PDB entry 9B1Y | electron microscopy, 2.47 A resolution | chains Y and b of the 51 polymer chains in the assembly

== Chain Y ==
Molecule: 23S rRNA
Source organism: Mycolicibacterium smegmatis
Sequence (3038 nucleotides; row label = number of the first residue in the row; note: 81 numbers in that range are skipped by the numbering (no residue carries them; nothing is unmodelled there)):
     2 AAGUGUUUAAGGGCGCAUGGUGGAUGCCUUGGCACUGGGAGCCGAUGAAG
    52 GACGUAGGAGGCUGCGAUAAGCCUCGGGGAGCUGUCAACCGAGCGUUGAU
   102 CCGAGGAUGUCCGAAUGGGGAAACCCGGCACGAGUGAUGUCGUGUCACCA
   152 GGCGCUGAAUAUAUAGGCGUCUGGGGGGAACGCGGGGAAGUGAAACAUCU
   202 CAGUACCCGUAGGAAGAGAAAACAAAAUGUGAUUCCGUGAGUAGUGGCGA
   252 GCGAAAGCGGAGGAUGGCUAAACCGUAUGCAUGUGAUACCGGGUAGGGGU
   302 UGUGUGUGCGGGGUUGUGGGACCUAUCUUUCCGGCUCUACCUGGCUGGAG
   352 GGCAGUGAGAAAAUGUUGUGGUUAGCGGAAAUGGCUUGGGAUGGCCUGCC
   402 GUAGACGGUGAGAGCCCGGUACGUGAAAACCCGACGUCUGUCUUGAUGGU
   452 GUUCCCGAGUAGCAGCGGGCCCGUGGAAUCUGCUGUGAAUCUGCCGGGAC
   502 CACCCGGUAAGCCUGAAUACUUCCCAGUGACCGAUAGCGGAUUAGUACCG
   552 UGAGGGAAUGGUGAAAAGUACCCCGGGAGGGGAGUGAAAGAGUACCUGAA
   602 ACCGUGCGCUUACAAUCCGUCAGAGCCCUCGACGUGUCGUGGGGUGAUGG
   652 CGUGCCUUUUGAAGAAUGAGCCUGCGAGUCAGGGACAUGUCGCGAGGUUA
   702 ACCCGGGUGGGGUAGCCGCAGCGAAAGCGAGUCUGAAUAGGGCGUAUCCA
   752 CACAAGAGUGUGUGGUGUAGUGGUGUGUUCUGGACCCGAAGCGGAGUGAU
   802 CUACCCAUGGCCAGGGUGAAGCGCGGGUAAGACCGCGUGGAGGCCCGAAC
   852 CCACUUAGGUUGAAGACUGAGGGGAUGAGCUGUGGGUAGGGGUGAAAGGC
   902 CAAUCAAACUCCGUGAUAGCUGGUUCUCCCCGAAAUGCAUUUAGGUGCAG
   952 CGUCGCAUGUUUCUUGCCGGAGGUAGAGCUACUGGAUGGCCGAUGGGCCC
  1002 CACAGGGUUACUGACGUCAGCCAAACUCCGAAUGCCGGUAAGUCCAAGAG
  1052 UGCGGCAGUGAGACGGCGGGGGAUAAGCUCCGUGCGUCGAGAGGGAAACA
  1102 GCCCAGAUCGCCGGCUAAGGCCCCUAAGCGUGUGCUAAGUGGAAAAGGAU
  1152 GUGCAGUCGCGAAGACAACCAGGAGGUUGGCUUAGAAGCAGCCACCCUUG
  1202 AAAGAGUGCGUAAUAGCUCACUGGUCAAGUGAUUGUGCGCCGAUAAUGUA
  1252 GCGGGGCUCAAGCACACCGCCGAAGCCGCGGCAGCCAACGUGUUGGCUGG
  1302 GUAGGGGAGCGUCCUGCAUCCGGUGAAGCCGCCGAGUGAUCGAGUGGUGG
  1352 AGGGUGUGGGAGUGAGAAUGCAGGCAUGAGUAGCGAUUAGGCAAGUGAGA
  1402 ACCUUGCCCGCCGAAAGACCAAGGGUUCCUGGGCCAGGCCAGUCCGCCCA
  1452 GGGUGAGUCGGGACCUAAGGCGAGGCCGACAGGCGUAGUCGAUGGACAAC
  1502 GGGUUGAUAUUCCCGUACCCGUGUAUGUGCGUCCAUGAUGAAUCAGCGGU
  1552 ACUAACCAUCCAAAACCACCGUGACCGCACCUUUCGGGGUGUGGCGUUGG
  1602 UGGGGCUGCAUGGGACCUUCGUUGGUAGUAGUCAAGCGAUGGGGUGACGC
  1652 AGGAAGGUAGCCGUACCGGUCAGUGGUAAUACCGGGGUAAGCCUGUAGGG
  1702 AGUCAGAUAGGUAAAUCCGUCUGGCAUAUAUCCUGAGAGGUGAUGCAUAG
  1752 CCGAGUGAGGCGAAUUCGGUGAUCCUAUGCUGCCGAGAAAAGCCUCUAGC
  1802 GAGGACAUACACGGCCCGUACCCCAAACCAACACAGGUGGUCAGGUAGAG
  1852 AAUACUAAGGCGUACGAGUGAACUAUGGUUAAGGAACUCGGCAAAAUGCC
  1902 CCCGUAACUUCGGGAGAAGGGGGACCCACAUGGCGUGUAAGCCUUUACGG
  1952 CCCAAGCGUGAGUGGGUGGCACAAACCAGUGAGAAGCGACUGUUUACUAA
  2002 AAACACAGGUCCGUGCGAAGUCGCAAGACGAUGUAUACGGACUGACGCCU
  2052 GCCCGGUGCUGGAAGGUUAAGAGGACCCGUUAACUCCCUUUGGGGGUGAA
  2102 GCGGAGAAUUUAAGCCCCAGUAAACGGCGGUGGUAACUAUAACCAUCCUA
  2152 AGGUAGCGAAAUUCCUUGUCGGGUAAGUUCCGACCUGCACGAAUGGCGUA
  2202 ACGACUUCUCAACUGUCUCAACCAUAGACUCGGCGAAAUUGCACUACGAG
  2252 UAAAGAUGCUCGUUACGCGCGGCAGGACGAAAAGACCCCGGGACCUUCAC
  2302 UACAACUUGGUAUUGGUGCUCGAU
  2407 CGUAUUGGGCCUCUAACCUCGGACCGUAUAUCCGGUUCAGGGACAGUGCC
  2457 UGGUGGGUAGUUUAACUGGGGCGGUUGCCUCCUAAAAUGUAACGGAGGCG
  2507 CCCAAAGGUUCCCUCAACCUGGACGGCAAUCAGGUGUUGAGUGUAAGUGC
  2557 ACAAGGGAGCUUGACUGCGAGACGGACAUGUCGAGCAGGGACGAAAGUCG
  2607 GGACUAGUGAUCCGGCACCUCUGAGUGGAAGGGGUGUCGCUCAACGGAUA
  2657 AAAGGUACCCCGGGGAUAACAGGCUGAUCUUCCCCAAGAGUCCAUAUCGA
  2707 CGGGAUGGUUUGGCACCUCGAUGUCGGCUCGUCGCAUCCUGGGGCUGGAG
  2757 CAGGUCCCAAGGGUUGGGCUGUUCGCCCAUUAAAGCGGCACGCGAGCUGG
  2807 GUUUAGAACGUCGUGAGACAGUUCGGUCUCUAUCCGCCGCGCGCGUCAGA
  2857 AGCUUGAGGAAACCUGUCCCUAGUACGAGAGGACCGGGACGGACGAACCU
  2907 CUGGUAUACCAGUUGUCCCACCAGGGGCACGGCUGGAUAGCCACGUUCGG
  2957 ACAGGAUAACCGCUGAAAGCAUCUAAGCGGGAAACCUCUUCCAAGACCAG
  3007 GCUUCUCACCCUCUAGGAGGGAUAAGGCCCCCCGCAGACCACGGGAUUGA
  3057 UAGACCAGACCUGGAAGCCUAGUAAUAGGUGCAGGGAACUGGCACUAACC
  3107 GGCCGAAAACUUAC
Ion coordination: Mg2+ site 1: G13, G14, U611; Mg2+ site 2: G77, G78; Mg2+ site 3: A105, G106; Mg2+ site 4 near G106 (its only coordinating residue here); Mg2+ site 5: U109, G110; Mg2+ site 6 near U117 (its only coordinating residue here); Mg2+ site 7 near G153 (its only coordinating residue here); Mg2+ site 8: U163, A164; Mg2+ site 9 near G176 (its only coordinating residue here); Mg2+ site 10: G191, U2467; Mg2+ site 11: U192, U201, C202; Mg2+ site 12: G193, A194; 308 more Mg2+ sites not listed

== Chain b ==
Molecule: Large ribosomal subunit protein uL4
Source organism: Mycolicibacterium smegmatis
Reference sequence: A0QSD2 (RL4_MYCS2); residues 2-210 here = UniProt positions 2-210
Amino-acid sequence (209 residues; each row starts with the number of its first residue):
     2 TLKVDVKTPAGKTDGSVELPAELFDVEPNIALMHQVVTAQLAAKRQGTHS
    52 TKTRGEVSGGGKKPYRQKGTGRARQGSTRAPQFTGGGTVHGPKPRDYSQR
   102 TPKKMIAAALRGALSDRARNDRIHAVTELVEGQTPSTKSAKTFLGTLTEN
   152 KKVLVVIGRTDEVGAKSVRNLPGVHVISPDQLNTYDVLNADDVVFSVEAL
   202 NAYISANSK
Ion coordination: Mg2+: Ala-81, Pro-82, Gln-83, Phe-84

== Chain Y / chain b interface ==
Residue-residue contacts (129):
  C34(Y) / Ser-51(b)  sugar contact
  C34(Y) / Lys-53(b)  sugar contact
  A35(Y) / Thr-49(b)  hydrogen bond to the base
  A35(Y) / Ser-51(b)  sugar contact
  A35(Y) / Pro-95(b)  sugar contact
  C36(Y) / Thr-49(b)  sugar contact
  C400(Y) / Lys-139(b)  phosphate contact
  C401(Y) / Lys-139(b)  salt bridge to the phosphate
  G402(Y) / Thr-138(b)  hydrogen bond to the base
  G402(Y) / Lys-139(b)  salt bridge to the phosphate
  G402(Y) / Asn-171(b)  hydrogen bond to the base
  G402(Y) / Leu-172(b)  base contact
  U403(Y) / Pro-136(b)  sugar contact
  U403(Y) / Thr-138(b)  sugar contact
  U403(Y) / Lys-167(b)  hydrogen bond to the base
  A404(Y) / Thr-138(b)  phosphate contact
  A404(Y) / Arg-170(b)  salt bridge to the phosphate
  A404(Y) / Asn-171(b)  hydrogen bond to the phosphate
  G405(Y) / Asn-171(b)  sugar contact
  G405(Y) / Pro-173(b)  sugar contact
  A422(Y) / Arg-170(b)  sugar contact
  U529(Y) / Gln-47(b)  hydrogen bond to the sugar
  G530(Y) / Gln-47(b)  hydrogen bond to the sugar
  G530(Y) / Thr-49(b)  hydrogen bond to the base
  A531(Y) / Leu-42(b)  base contact
  A531(Y) / Lys-45(b)  base contact
  A531(Y) / Arg-46(b)  hydrogen bond to the base
  A531(Y) / Gln-47(b)  hydrogen bond to the phosphate
  C532(Y) / Arg-46(b)  salt bridge to the phosphate
  C532(Y) / His-50(b)  salt bridge to the phosphate
  U536(Y) / Thr-85(b)  sugar contact
  A537(Y) / Gly-86(b)  hydrogen bond to the phosphate
  C539(Y) / Lys-53(b)  salt bridge to the phosphate
  G540(Y) / Val-58(b)  phosphate contact
  G540(Y) / Ser-59(b)  hydrogen bond to the base
  G556(Y) / Gly-61(b)  phosphate contact
  G557(Y) / Gly-60(b)  phosphate contact
  G557(Y) / Gly-61(b)  hydrogen bond to the phosphate
  G677(Y) / Val-90(b)  phosphate contact
  A678(Y) / Val-90(b)  phosphate contact
  U680(Y) / His-91(b)  hydrogen bond to the base
  C681(Y) / Arg-96(b)  hydrogen bond to the sugar
  A682(Y) / Arg-96(b)  salt bridge to the phosphate
  C692(Y) / Asn-30(b)  phosphate contact
  G693(Y) / Asn-30(b)  hydrogen bond to the phosphate
  G693(Y) / Met-106(b)  sugar contact
  C694(Y) / Lys-105(b)  hydrogen bond to the sugar
  G698(Y) / Lys-105(b)  salt bridge to the phosphate
  U699(Y) / Lys-104(b)  sugar contact
  U699(Y) / Lys-105(b)  salt bridge to the phosphate
  U700(Y) / Arg-101(b)  salt bridge to the phosphate
  U700(Y) / Pro-103(b)  phosphate contact
  U700(Y) / Lys-104(b)  salt bridge to the phosphate
  G706(Y) / Arg-160(b)  hydrogen bond to the sugar
  G706(Y) / Gln-182(b)  base contact
  G708(Y) / His-176(b)  hydrogen bond to the base
  G708(Y) / Ile-178(b)  base contact
  G708(Y) / Gln-182(b)  hydrogen bond to the sugar
  G708(Y) / Asn-184(b)  base contact
  G708(Y) / Asp-187(b)  hydrogen bond to the base
  U709(Y) / Gln-41(b)  hydrogen bond to the base
  U709(Y) / Ala-44(b)  base contact
  U709(Y) / Lys-45(b)  base contact
  U709(Y) / Gln-182(b)  phosphate contact
  G710(Y) / Ile-107(b)  phosphate contact
  G710(Y) / Asp-181(b)  hydrogen bond to the sugar
  G710(Y) / Gln-182(b)  sugar contact
  G773(Y) / Arg-101(b)  hydrogen bond to the phosphate
  G773(Y) / Pro-103(b)  sugar contact
  G774(Y) / Gln-36(b)  base contact
  G774(Y) / Arg-101(b)  salt bridge to the phosphate
  G774(Y) / Thr-102(b)  sugar contact
  G774(Y) / Pro-103(b)  sugar contact
  U775(Y) / Gln-36(b)  hydrogen bond to the sugar
  U775(Y) / Gln-100(b)  phosphate contact
  U775(Y) / Arg-101(b)  phosphate contact
  G776(Y) / Gln-100(b)  phosphate contact
  C786(Y) / His-91(b)  phosphate contact
  C787(Y) / His-91(b)  salt bridge to the phosphate
  C788(Y) / Arg-55(b)  salt bridge to the phosphate
  C788(Y) / Gln-76(b)  sugar contact
  C788(Y) / Pro-82(b)  sugar contact
  C788(Y) / Gln-83(b)  sugar contact
  G789(Y) / Arg-55(b)  salt bridge to the phosphate
  G789(Y) / Lys-64(b)  hydrogen bond to the phosphate
  G789(Y) / Gln-68(b)  sugar contact
  G789(Y) / Arg-75(b)  base contact
  G789(Y) / Gln-76(b)  sugar contact
  G789(Y) / Gly-77(b)  phosphate contact
  G789(Y) / Ser-78(b)  phosphate contact
  A790(Y) / Lys-64(b)  salt bridge to the phosphate
  A790(Y) / Gln-68(b)  hydrogen bond to the sugar
  A790(Y) / Gly-77(b)  phosphate contact
  U911(Y) / Lys-63(b)  salt bridge to the phosphate
  C912(Y) / Lys-63(b)  phosphate contact
  C913(Y) / Gly-62(b)  phosphate contact
  G916(Y) / Thr-54(b)  hydrogen bond to the base
  G916(Y) / Arg-55(b)  hydrogen bond to the sugar
  G916(Y) / Gly-56(b)  phosphate contact
  G916(Y) / Arg-80(b)  salt bridge to the phosphate
  U922(Y) / Arg-75(b)  hydrogen bond to the base
  C1318(Y) / Tyr-186(b)  phosphate contact
  G1359(Y) / His-35(b)  hydrogen bond to the sugar
  G1360(Y) / His-35(b)  sugar contact
  G1361(Y) / Arg-46(b)  hydrogen bond to the sugar
  G1363(Y) / His-50(b)  salt bridge to the phosphate
  G1363(Y) / Thr-52(b)  base contact
  A1369(Y) / Gln-83(b)  base contact
  U1370(Y) / Gly-72(b)  base contact
  U1370(Y) / Arg-73(b)  hydrogen bond to the base
  G1371(Y) / Ala-74(b)  phosphate contact
  G1371(Y) / Gln-83(b)  hydrogen bond to the sugar
  C1372(Y) / Gln-83(b)  sugar contact
  C1372(Y) / Phe-84(b)  sugar contact
  C1372(Y) / Thr-85(b)  hydrogen bond to the sugar
  A1373(Y) / Thr-85(b)  sugar contact
  A2283(Y) / Gly-70(b)  phosphate contact
  A2283(Y) / Gly-72(b)  phosphate contact
  A2284(Y) / Lys-69(b)  sugar contact
  A2284(Y) / Gly-70(b)  hydrogen bond to the phosphate
  A2284(Y) / Gly-72(b)  phosphate contact
  A2284(Y) / Arg-75(b)  base contact
  G2285(Y) / Lys-69(b)  phosphate contact
  C2667(Y) / Gln-68(b)  hydrogen bond to the phosphate
  C2667(Y) / Lys-69(b)  phosphate contact
  G2668(Y) / Gln-68(b)  hydrogen bond to the phosphate
  G2668(Y) / Lys-69(b)  salt bridge to the phosphate
  G2668(Y) / Arg-75(b)  hydrogen bond to the phosphate
  G2669(Y) / Arg-75(b)  salt bridge to the phosphate
Other interface residues (no listed pair), chain Y (77 interface residues in all): A406, G538, G546, C676, G711, G713, U714, G784, A791, U1316, G1317, U1320
Other interface residues (no listed pair), chain b (84 interface residues in all): Ala-32, Leu-33, Thr-39, Ala-40, Ala-43, Tyr-66, Thr-71, Thr-79, Ala-81, Gly-87, Thr-89, Tyr-98, Ser-137, Lys-152, Ser-168, Asn-190

== Overview ==
The interface between chain Y and chain b involves 77 residues on one side and 84 on the other; the contacts
include 39 hydrogen bonds and 21 salt bridges. Polar pairs include A35(Y)/Thr-49(b), G402(Y)/Thr-138(b) and
G402(Y)/Asn-171(b). G13(Y), G14(Y) and U611(Y) coordinate Mg2+ site 1.
Here chain Y is 23S rRNA and chain b is Large ribosomal subunit protein uL4, both from Mycolicibacterium
smegmatis. Entry 9B1Y (WT strain WT mycobacterial ribosome) was determined by electron microscopy.
